Entry 5X1T (X-ray diffraction, 1.55 A resolution); this record covers chain A.

# Chain A
Name: PpkA-294
Organism: Serratia sp. FS14
Chain sequence (302 residues; each row starts with the number of its first residue):
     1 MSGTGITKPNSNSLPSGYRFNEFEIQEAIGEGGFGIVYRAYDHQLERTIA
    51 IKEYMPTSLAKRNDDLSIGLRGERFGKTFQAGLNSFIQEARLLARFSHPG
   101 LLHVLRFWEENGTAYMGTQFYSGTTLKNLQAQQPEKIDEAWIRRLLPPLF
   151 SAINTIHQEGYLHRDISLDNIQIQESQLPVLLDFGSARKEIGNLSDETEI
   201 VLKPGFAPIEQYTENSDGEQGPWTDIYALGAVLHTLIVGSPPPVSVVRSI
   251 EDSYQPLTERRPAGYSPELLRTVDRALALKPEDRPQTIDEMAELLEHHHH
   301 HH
Disordered / not traced: 1-10, 214-218, 299-302
Ligand contacts: ADP (adenosine-5'-diphosphate): Ile29, Gly30, Glu31, Val37, Ala50, Leu102, Thr118, Gln119, Phe120, Tyr121, Thr124, Thr125, Asn128, Gln172, Leu182

# Overview
Chain A binds ADP.
Chain A is PpkA-294 (Serratia sp. FS14); the structure, PpkA-294, was determined by X-ray diffraction (same
publication as 5X1Q, 5X1R, 5X1S and 5HNV).
